Entry 6TFB (X-ray diffraction, 1.68 A resolution); this record covers chain A.

== Chain A ==
Molecule: Frizzled-8
Source organism: Mus musculus
UniProt: Q61091 (FZD8_MOUSE); residues 28-151 here = UniProt positions 28-151
Amino-acid sequence (138 residues; numbered 25 to 162; the number before each row is that of its first residue):
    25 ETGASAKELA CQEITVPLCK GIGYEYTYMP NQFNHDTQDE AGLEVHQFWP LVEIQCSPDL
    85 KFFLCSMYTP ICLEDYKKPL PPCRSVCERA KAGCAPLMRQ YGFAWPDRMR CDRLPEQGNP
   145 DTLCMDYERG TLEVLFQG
Disordered / not traced: 25-32, 154-155
Sequence notes: expression tag (25-27, 152-162); conflict Glu49 (Asn in Q61091)
Disulfide bonds: Cys35-Cys96, Cys43-Cys89, Cys80-Cys118, Cys107-Cys148, Cys111-Cys135
Residues lining bound ligands: N6W (benzo[b][1]benzazepine-11-carboxamide): Tyr52, Gln56, Ser90, Met91, Pro94, Pro103, Leu104, Pro105, Pro106, Arg137, Leu138, Pro139
Swiss-Prot annotation at these positions:
  - region (Wnt-binding): Ile95 to Tyr100, Leu147 to Tyr151
  - binding site (hexadecanoate): Gln71 to Ile78
Reported in the primary citation:
  - binding site for N6W: Tyr52, Gln56, Ser90, Met91, Pro94, Pro103, Leu104, Pro105, Pro106, Arg137
  - conformationally variable residues (side-chain flip): Gln56
  - specificity-determining residues: Tyr52

== Overview ==
Bound to chain A: compound N6W. From UniProt: 8 hexadecanoate-binding residues. The paper reports a binding
site for N6W at Tyr52, Gln56 and Ser90 among others; the specificity determinant Tyr52.
Chain A is Frizzled-8 (Mus musculus); the structure, Carbamazepine binds Frizzled8, was determined by X-ray
diffraction (same publication as 6TFM).
